PDB entry 8Y9N | electron microscopy, 3.00 A resolution | chains A and D of the 4 polymer chains in the assembly

Chain A:
Protein: Cas12h1
Amino-acid sequence (870 residues; each row starts with the number of its first residue):
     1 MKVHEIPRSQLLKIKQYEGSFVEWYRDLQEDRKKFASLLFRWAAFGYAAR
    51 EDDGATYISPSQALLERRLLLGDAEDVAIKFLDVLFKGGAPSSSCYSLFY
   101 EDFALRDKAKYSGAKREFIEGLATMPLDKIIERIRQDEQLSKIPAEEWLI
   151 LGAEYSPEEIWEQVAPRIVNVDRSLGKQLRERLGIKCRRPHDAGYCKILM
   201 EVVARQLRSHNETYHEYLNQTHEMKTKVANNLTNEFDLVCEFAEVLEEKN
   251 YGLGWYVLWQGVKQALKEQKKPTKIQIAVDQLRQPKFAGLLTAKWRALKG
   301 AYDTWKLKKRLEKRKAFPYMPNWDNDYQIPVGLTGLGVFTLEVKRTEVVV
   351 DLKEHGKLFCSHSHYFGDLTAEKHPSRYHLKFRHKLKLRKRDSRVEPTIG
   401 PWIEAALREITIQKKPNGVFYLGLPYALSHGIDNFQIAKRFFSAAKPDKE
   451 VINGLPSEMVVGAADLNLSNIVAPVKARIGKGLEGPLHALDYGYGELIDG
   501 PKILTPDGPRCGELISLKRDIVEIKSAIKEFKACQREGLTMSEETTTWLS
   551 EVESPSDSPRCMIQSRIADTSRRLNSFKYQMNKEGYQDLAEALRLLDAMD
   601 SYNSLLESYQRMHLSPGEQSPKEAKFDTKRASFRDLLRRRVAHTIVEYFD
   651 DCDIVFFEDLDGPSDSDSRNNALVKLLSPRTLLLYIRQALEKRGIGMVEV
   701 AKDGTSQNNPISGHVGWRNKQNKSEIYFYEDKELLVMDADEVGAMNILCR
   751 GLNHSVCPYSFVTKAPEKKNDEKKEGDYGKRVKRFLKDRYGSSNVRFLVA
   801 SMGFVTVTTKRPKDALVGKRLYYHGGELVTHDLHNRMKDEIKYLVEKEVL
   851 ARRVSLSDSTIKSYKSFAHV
Not modelled in the structure: 764-777, 810-814
Bound ions: Mg2+: Asp465, Asn467, Asp740 (shared with DT13(D) of chain D)
Reported in the primary citation:
  - catalytic residues: Asp465, Glu658, Asp740
  - binding site for the 29-nt DNA strand (chain D): Ser93, Tyr96, Ala104, Arg106, Lys110, Ser112, Gln139, Arg173, Lys197, Lys702, Arg718
  - binding site for the 29-nt DNA strand: Lys110, Thr334, Arg408, Ser678
  - mutagenesis - S93A, Y96A, R106A, S112A, Q139A, R173A, T334A, R408A, D465A, E658A: decreased catalytic activity
  - specificity-determining residues: Ser93, Thr334
  - binding site for crRNA: Arg8, Ser664, Asn671
  - mutagenesis - R8A, K702A: abolished catalytic activity
  - Mg2+ coordination: Asp465, Asn467, Asp740
  - mutagenesis - D740A: decreased catalytic activity (Cas12h1 cleavage activity)
  - mutagenesis - D740A: abolished catalytic activity (trans-cleavage activity)
  - conformationally variable residues (order/disorder transition): Gly662 to Asn670

Chain D:
Molecule: 29-nt DNA strand
Sequence (29 nucleotides; numbered -8 to 20; the number before each row is that of its first residue; numbers below 1 keep their minus sign (DG-8 is residue -8)):
    -8 GTCTAGATGATAATACACCGTTGGCCCGA
Not modelled in the structure: 4, 9-10, 14-20
Bound ions: Mg2+: DT13 (shared with Asp465(A), Asn467(A), Asp740(A) of chain A)

Chain A / chain D interface:
Residue-residue contacts (58):
  Ala90(A) - DG0(D)  base contact
  Ser93(A) - DT-1(D)  base contact
  Ser93(A) - DG0(D)  hydrogen bond to the base
  Ser94(A) - DT-1(D)  phosphate contact
  Tyr96(A) - DA-2(D)  hydrogen bond to the phosphate
  Phe103(A) - DA-2(D)  phosphate contact
  Phe103(A) - DT-1(D)  phosphate contact
  Ala104(A) - DA-2(D)  hydrogen bond to the phosphate
  Leu105(A) - DT-1(D)  phosphate contact
  Arg106(A) - DG-3(D)  base contact
  Arg106(A) - DA-2(D)  hydrogen bond to the sugar
  Arg106(A) - DT-1(D)  hydrogen bond to the phosphate
  Ala109(A) - DG0(D)  phosphate contact
  Lys110(A) - DT-1(D)  hydrogen bond to the base
  Lys110(A) - DG0(D)  hydrogen bond to the phosphate
  Ser112(A) - DA1(D)  hydrogen bond to the phosphate
  Ala114(A) - DA1(D)  phosphate contact
  Lys115(A) - DA1(D)  salt bridge to the phosphate
  Arg133(A) - DA1(D)  hydrogen bond to the base
  Gln136(A) - DT2(D)  sugar contact
  Asp137(A) - DA1(D)  sugar contact
  Gln139(A) - DG0(D)  hydrogen bond to the phosphate
  Arg173(A) - DT-1(D)  sugar contact
  Arg173(A) - DG0(D)  salt bridge to the phosphate
  Ala193(A) - DG-3(D)  phosphate contact
  Lys197(A) - DA-2(D)  hydrogen bond to the base
  Gln436(A) - DT5(D)  base contact
  Lys439(A) - DT5(D)  phosphate contact
  Lys439(A) - DA6(D)  hydrogen bond to the base
  Arg440(A) - DT5(D)  sugar contact
  Ser443(A) - DA6(D)  phosphate contact
  Ser443(A) - DC7(D)  sugar contact
  Ala444(A) - DA6(D)  phosphate contact
  Ala444(A) - DC7(D)  phosphate contact
  Ala445(A) - DC7(D)  hydrogen bond to the phosphate
  Asp465(A) - DT13(D)  phosphate contact
  Leu466(A) - DT13(D)  sugar contact
  Asn467(A) - DT13(D)  phosphate contact
  Leu468(A) - DT13(D)  phosphate contact
  Glu658(A) - DT12(D)  sugar contact
  Asp661(A) - DT13(D)  base contact
  Asn670(A) - DT13(D)  base contact
  Val674(A) - DT13(D)  base contact
  Lys702(A) - DG11(D)  hydrogen bond to the base
  Lys702(A) - DT12(D)  base contact
  Asp703(A) - DG11(D)  base contact
  Gly704(A) - DG11(D)  hydrogen bond to the phosphate
  Gly704(A) - DT12(D)  phosphate contact
  Thr705(A) - DT12(D)  hydrogen bond to the phosphate
  Ser706(A) - DT12(D)  hydrogen bond to the phosphate
  Gln707(A) - DT12(D)  phosphate contact
  Arg718(A) - DT13(D)  salt bridge to the phosphate
  Gly779(A) - DA8(D)  phosphate contact
  Lys780(A) - DC7(D)  phosphate contact
  Lys780(A) - DA8(D)  hydrogen bond to the phosphate
  Arg781(A) - DC7(D)  sugar contact
  Arg781(A) - DA8(D)  hydrogen bond to the phosphate
  Tyr822(A) - DG11(D)  phosphate contact
Interface residues without a listed pair, chain A (55 interface residues in all): Tyr100, Asp102, Asn170, Thr334, Val338, Lys446, Leu660, Leu677, Pro679, Ser760
Interface residues without a listed pair, chain D (15 interface residues in all): DA-4, DA3

Summary:
The interface between chain A and chain D involves 55 residues on one side and 15 on the other; the contacts
include 19 hydrogen bonds and 3 salt bridges. Among the polar pairs are Ser93(A)-DG0(D), Lys110(A)-DT-1(D) and
Arg133(A)-DA1(D). The paper reports catalytic residues Asp465(A), Glu658(A) and Asp740(A); S93A, Y96A and
R106A of chain A, among others, reduce catalytic activity; 13 substitutions were tested in all.
Here chain A is Cas12h1 and chain D is a 29-nt DNA strand. Entry 8Y9N (Cas12h1-crRNA-dsDNA ternary complex)
was determined by electron microscopy (same publication as 8Y9L and 8Y9M).
